Entry 7ZX2 (X-ray diffraction, 2.50 A resolution); this record covers chains B and C of the 6 polymer chains in the assembly.

# Chain B
Molecule: Tubulin beta-2B chain
Source organism: Bos taurus
UniProt: Q6B856 (TBB2B_BOVIN); the author numbering skips numbers that UniProt does not, so the offset changes along the chain: 1-42 = UniProt 1-42; 45-360 = UniProt 43-358; 369-455 = UniProt 359-445
Amino-acid sequence (445 residues; each row starts with the number of its first residue; note: 10 numbers in that range are skipped by the numbering (no residue carries them; nothing is unmodelled there)):
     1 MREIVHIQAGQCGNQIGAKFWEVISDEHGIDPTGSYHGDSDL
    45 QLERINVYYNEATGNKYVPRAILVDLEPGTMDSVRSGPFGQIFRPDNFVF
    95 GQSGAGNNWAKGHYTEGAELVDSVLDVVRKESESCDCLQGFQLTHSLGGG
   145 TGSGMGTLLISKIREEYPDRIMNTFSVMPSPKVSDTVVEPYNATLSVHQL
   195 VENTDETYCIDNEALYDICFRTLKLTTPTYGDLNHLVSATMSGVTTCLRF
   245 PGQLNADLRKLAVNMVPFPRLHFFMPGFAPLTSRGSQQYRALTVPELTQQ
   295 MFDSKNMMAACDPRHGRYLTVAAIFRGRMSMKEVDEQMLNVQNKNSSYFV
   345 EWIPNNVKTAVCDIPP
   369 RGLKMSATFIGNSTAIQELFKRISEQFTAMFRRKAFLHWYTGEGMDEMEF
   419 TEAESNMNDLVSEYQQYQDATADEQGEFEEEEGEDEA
Not modelled in the structure: 278-282, 439-455
Bound ions: Mg2+: Q11 (together with GDP); Ca2+ near E113 (its only coordinating residue here)
Residues lining bound ligands:
  - GDP (guanosine-5'-diphosphate): G10, Q11, C12, Q15, I16, D69, A99, N101, S140, G142, G143, G144, T145, G146, S147, V171, P173, V177, D179, E183, N206, L209, Y224, L227, N228
  - K9I ((3R,4S,7S,9S,11S)-3,4,11-trihydroxy-7-((R,Z)-4-(hydroxymethyl)hex-2-en-2-yl)-9-methoxy-12,12-dimethyl-6-oxa-1(1,3)-benzenacyclododecaphan-5-one): Q293, F296, D297, S298, M301, P307, R308, Y312, V335, N339, Y342, F343
UniProt features mapped onto this chain:
  - motif: M1 to I4 (MREI motif)
  - binding site (GTP): Q11, E71, S140, G144, T145, G146, N206, N228
  - binding site (Mg(2+)): E71
  - modified residue: S40 (Phosphoserine), T57 (Phosphothreonine), K60 (N6-acetyllysine), S174 (Phosphoserine), T287 (Phosphothreonine), T292 (Phosphothreonine), R320 (Omega-N-methylarginine), E448 (5-glutamyl polyglutamate)
  - cross-link (Glycyl lysine isopeptide (Lys-Gly)): K60 (interchain with G-Cter in ubiquitin), K326 (interchain with G-Cter in ubiquitin)
What the authors report for this chain:
  - binding site for K9I: Q293, D297, S298, R308, Y312
  - conformationally variable residues (side-chain flip): Q293

# Chain C
Molecule: Tubulin alpha-1B chain
Source organism: Bos taurus
UniProt: P81947 (TBA1B_BOVIN); residues 1-451 here = UniProt positions 1-451
Amino-acid sequence (451 residues; numbered 1 to 451; the number before each row is that of its first residue):
     1 MRECISIHVGQAGVQIGNACWELYCLEHGIQPDGQMPSDKTIGGGDDSFN
    51 TFFSETGAGKHVPRAVFVDLEPTVIDEVRTGTYRQLFHPEQLITGKEDAA
   101 NNYARGHYTIGKEIIDLVLDRIRKLADQCTGLQGFLVFHSFGGGTGSGFT
   151 SLLMERLSVDYGKKSKLEFSIYPAPQVSTAVVEPYNSILTTHTTLEHSDC
   201 AFMVDNEAIYDICRRNLDIERPTYTNLNRLISQIVSSITASLRFDGALNV
   251 DLTEFQTNLVPYPRIHFPLATYAPVISAEKAYHEQLSVAEITNACFEPAN
   301 QMVKCDPRHGKYMACCLLYRGDVVPKDVNAAIATIKTKRSIQFVDWCPTG
   351 FKVGINYQPPTVVPGGDLAKVQRAVCMLSNTTAIAEAWARLDHKFDLMYA
   401 KRAFVHWYVGEGMEEGEFSEAREDMAALEKDYEEVGVDSVEGEGEEEGEE
   451 Y
Not modelled in the structure: 340, 441-451
Bound ions: Ca2+: D39, T41, G44, E55
Residues lining bound ligands: GTP (guanosine-5'-triphosphate): G10, Q11, A12, Q15, I16, D69, D98, A99, A100, N101, S140, G142, G143, G144, T145, G146, I171, P173, V177, S178, T179, E183, N206, Y224, L227, N228, I231

# Interface between chain B and chain C
Contacting residue pairs (36; chain B residue first):
  Q96(B) - M1(C)
  N101(B) - E254(C)  hydrogen bond
  D179(B) - E254(C)
  D179(B) - K352(C)  hydrogen bond (backbone-side chain)
  T180(B) - E254(C)
  T180(B) - N258(C)
  V181(B) - N258(C)  hydrogen bond (backbone-side chain)
  T221(B) - K326(C)
  T221(B) - N329(C)
  A397(B) - W346(C)
  M398(B) - W346(C)
  R400(B) - D345(C)  salt bridge
  R400(B) - S439(C)  hydrogen bond
  R401(B) - Y262(C)  hydrogen bond (backbone-side chain)
  R401(B) - D345(C)  salt bridge
  R401(B) - W346(C)
  R401(B) - E434(C)  hydrogen bond (side chain-backbone)
  R401(B) - V435(C)
  R401(B) - V437(C)  hydrogen bond (side chain-backbone)
  R401(B) - D438(C)
  R401(B) - S439(C)  hydrogen bond
  K402(B) - Y262(C)
  A403(B) - P261(C)
  A403(B) - Y262(C)
  A403(B) - W346(C)  hydrophobic
  F404(B) - T257(C)
  F404(B) - N258(C)
  F404(B) - V260(C)
  F404(B) - P261(C)  hydrogen bond (backbone-backbone)
  H406(B) - V260(C)  hydrogen bond (side chain-backbone)
  H406(B) - P261(C)
  H406(B) - Y262(C)
  H406(B) - P263(C)
  W407(B) - Q256(C)
  W407(B) - T257(C)  hydrogen bond (side chain-backbone)
  W407(B) - V260(C)
Also at the interface, not in a pair above, chain B (18 interface residues in all): G100, V182, L405
Also at the interface, not in a pair above, chain C (21 interface residues in all): P325, P348

# Summary
18 residues of chain B and 21 residues of chain C are in contact; the contacts include 11 hydrogen bonds and 2
salt bridges. Polar pairs include R400(B)-D345(C), R401(B)-D345(C) and N101(B)-E254(C). From the paper: a
binding site for K9I at Q293(B), D297(B) and S298(B) among others; conformational variability at Q293(B).
Here chain B is Tubulin beta-2B chain and chain C is Tubulin alpha-1B chain, both from Bos taurus. Entry 7ZX2
(Tubulin-Pelophen B complex) was determined by X-ray diffraction (same publication as 8A0L).
